Entry 8RYQ (X-ray diffraction, 2.49 A resolution); this record covers chains D and E of the 5 polymer chains in the assembly.

Chain D:
Protein: TCR alpha
Source organism: Homo sapiens
Amino-acid sequence (200 residues; numbered 1 to 200; the number before each row is that of its first residue):
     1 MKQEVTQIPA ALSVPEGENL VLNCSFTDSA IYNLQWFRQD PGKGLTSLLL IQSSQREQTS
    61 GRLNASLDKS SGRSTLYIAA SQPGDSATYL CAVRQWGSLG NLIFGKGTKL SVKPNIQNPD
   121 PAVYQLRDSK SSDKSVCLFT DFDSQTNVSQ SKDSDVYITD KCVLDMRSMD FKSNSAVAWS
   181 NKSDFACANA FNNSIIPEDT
Unresolved in the structure: 1, 142, 189-200
Disulfides: Cys-24/Cys-91, Cys-137/Cys-187

Chain E:
Protein: TCR beta
Source organism: Homo sapiens
Amino-acid sequence (244 residues; each row starts with the number of its first residue):
     1 MDSGVTQTPK HLITATGQRV TLRCSPRSGD LSVYWYQQSL DQGLQFLIQY YNGEERAKGN
    61 ILERFSAQQF PDLHSELNLS SLELGDSALY FCASSPGGGH NEQFFGPGTR LTVLEDLKNV
   121 FPPEVAVFEP SEAEISHTQK ATLVCLATGF YPDHVELSWW VNGKEVHSGV CTDPQPLKEQ
   181 PALNDSRYAL SSRLRVSATF WQDPRNHFRC QVQFYGLSEN DEWTQDRAKP VTQIVSAEAW
   241 GRAD
Unresolved in the structure: 1-3
Disulfides: Cys-24/Cys-92, Cys-145/Cys-210

How chain D and chain E interact:
Contacting residue pairs - 97 pairs, chain D then chain E:
  Tyr-32(D) / His-100(E)
  Asn-33(D) / His-100(E)  hydrogen bond (side chain-backbone)
  Gln-35(D) / Asn-101(E)
  Gln-39(D) / Gln-38(E)  hydrogen bond
  Gln-39(D) / Phe-91(E)
  Lys-43(D) / Phe-91(E)
  Gly-44(D) / Phe-91(E)
  Gly-44(D) / Gly-106(E)
  Leu-45(D) / Leu-44(E)  hydrophobic
  Leu-45(D) / Phe-105(E)
  Leu-50(D) / Asn-101(E)
  Gln-52(D) / Asn-101(E)
  Leu-90(D) / Leu-44(E)  hydrophobic
  Arg-94(D) / Gly-99(E)  hydrogen bond (side chain-backbone)
  Arg-94(D) / His-100(E)  hydrogen bond (side chain-backbone)
  Arg-94(D) / Asn-101(E)
  Arg-94(D) / Gln-103(E)
  Ser-98(D) / His-100(E)
  Leu-99(D) / Tyr-34(E)  hydrogen bond (backbone-side chain)
  Leu-99(D) / Gln-49(E)
  Leu-99(D) / Arg-56(E)
  Leu-99(D) / Gly-98(E)
  Leu-99(D) / His-100(E)
  Gly-100(D) / Tyr-34(E)
  Gly-100(D) / Gly-99(E)
  Gly-100(D) / His-100(E)  hydrogen bond (backbone-side chain)
  Gly-100(D) / Gln-103(E)  hydrogen bond (backbone-side chain)
  Asn-101(D) / Tyr-34(E)
  Asn-101(D) / Tyr-36(E)
  Asn-101(D) / Phe-46(E)
  Asn-101(D) / Gln-49(E)
  Leu-102(D) / Tyr-36(E)  hydrogen bond (backbone-side chain)
  Leu-102(D) / Gln-103(E)
  Phe-104(D) / Leu-44(E)  hydrophobic
  Lys-106(D) / Gln-42(E)  hydrogen bond (side chain-backbone)
  Asp-120(D) / His-137(E)
  Tyr-124(D) / Ser-131(E)
  Tyr-124(D) / Ala-133(E)
  Tyr-124(D) / Glu-134(E)
  Tyr-124(D) / His-137(E)  hydrogen bond
  Tyr-124(D) / Thr-138(E)
  Gln-125(D) / Ser-131(E)
  Leu-126(D) / Phe-128(E)
  Leu-126(D) / Glu-129(E)
  Leu-126(D) / Pro-130(E)  hydrophobic
  Leu-126(D) / Ser-131(E)
  Leu-126(D) / Thr-142(E)
  Leu-126(D) / Val-144(E)  hydrophobic
  Arg-127(D) / Phe-128(E)
  Arg-127(D) / Glu-129(E)  hydrogen bond (backbone-backbone)
  Asp-128(D) / Ala-126(E)
  Asp-128(D) / Val-127(E)
  Asp-128(D) / Phe-128(E)
  Ser-129(D) / Val-127(E)  hydrogen bond (backbone-backbone)
  Ser-129(D) / Glu-129(E)  hydrogen bond
  Ser-129(D) / Glu-238(E)
  Ser-129(D) / Ala-239(E)
  Lys-130(D) / Ala-126(E)
  Lys-130(D) / Val-127(E)
  Lys-130(D) / Ala-237(E)
  Lys-130(D) / Glu-238(E)
  Lys-134(D) / Phe-128(E)
  Ser-135(D) / Phe-128(E)
  Val-136(D) / Phe-128(E)  hydrophobic
  Val-136(D) / Leu-146(E)  hydrophobic
  Leu-138(D) / Thr-142(E)
  Thr-140(D) / Arg-195(E)  hydrogen bond
  Asp-141(D) / Arg-195(E)  salt bridge
  Tyr-157(D) / Glu-179(E)
  Ile-158(D) / Leu-177(E)
  Thr-159(D) / Asp-173(E)
  Thr-159(D) / Ser-191(E)
  Thr-159(D) / Arg-193(E)
  Asp-160(D) / Asp-173(E)
  Asp-160(D) / Arg-193(E)
  Lys-161(D) / Arg-193(E)
  Cys-162(D) / Cys-171(E)  disulfide
  Cys-162(D) / Thr-172(E)
  Cys-162(D) / Arg-193(E)
  Val-163(D) / Cys-171(E)  hydrogen bond (backbone-side chain)
  Leu-164(D) / Gly-169(E)
  Leu-164(D) / Val-170(E)
  Leu-164(D) / Cys-171(E)  hydrogen bond (backbone-side chain)
  Leu-164(D) / Arg-195(E)
  Asp-165(D) / Ser-168(E)
  Asp-165(D) / Gly-169(E)  hydrogen bond (backbone-backbone)
  Met-166(D) / Ser-168(E)
  Arg-167(D) / Ser-168(E)  hydrogen bond (backbone-side chain)
  Phe-171(D) / Lys-140(E)
  Phe-171(D) / Arg-195(E)
  Ser-173(D) / Arg-195(E)  hydrogen bond
  Ser-175(D) / Arg-193(E)  hydrogen bond (backbone-side chain)
  Ala-176(D) / Arg-193(E)
  Val-177(D) / Ser-191(E)
  Val-177(D) / Arg-193(E)
  Trp-179(D) / Leu-146(E)  hydrophobic
  Trp-179(D) / Ala-189(E)  hydrophobic
Interface residues without a listed pair, chain D (52 interface residues in all): Phe-37, Gly-42, Ser-168
Interface residues without a listed pair, chain E (55 interface residues in all): Asp-41, Gly-43, Gln-45, Ala-57, Leu-89, Glu-102, Pro-107, Thr-148, Val-196, Ser-197
Cross-chain cystine bridges: Cys-162(D)/Cys-171(E)

Overview:
52 residues of chain D and 55 residues of chain E are in contact, with 1 disulfide bond, 20 hydrogen bonds and
1 salt bridge. Among the polar pairs are Asp-141(D)/Arg-195(E), Asn-33(D)/His-100(E) and Gln-39(D)/Gln-38(E).
Here chain D is TCR alpha and chain E is TCR beta, both from Homo sapiens. Entry 8RYQ (Structure of S8-9F3 TCR
in complex with HLA-A*11:01 bound to ELFSYLIEK peptide) was determined by X-ray diffraction (same publication
as 8RYM, 8RYN, 8RYO and 8RYP).
